Entry 5EPW (X-ray diffraction, 1.50 A resolution); this record covers chains A and B.

# Chain A (and B)
Protein: Nucleoprotein
Source organism: Human coronavirus NL63
Notes: fragment: ctd; chain B of this document is another copy of the same molecule, construct and numbering; everything in this record applies to it too
UniProt: Q6Q1R8 (NCAP_CVHNL); numbering as in UniProt (aligned over 221-340)
Sequence (130 residues; numbered 211 to 340; the number before each row is that of its first residue):
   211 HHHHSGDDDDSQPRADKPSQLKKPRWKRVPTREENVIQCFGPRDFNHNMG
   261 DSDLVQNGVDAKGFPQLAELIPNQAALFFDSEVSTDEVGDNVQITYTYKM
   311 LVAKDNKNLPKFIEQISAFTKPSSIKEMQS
Not modelled in the structure: 211-227, 332-340 (chain B: 211-227, 338-340)
Construct notes: expression tag (211-220)
From the paper describing this entry:
  - self-association interface (contacts with another copy of this molecule): F288, F289

# Interface between chain A and chain B
Contacting residue pairs (156):
  R235(A) - D290(B)  salt bridge
  W236(A) - E279(B)  hydrogen bond (side chain-backbone)
  W236(A) - L280(B)  hydrophobic
  W236(A) - P282(B)
  W236(A) - N283(B)  hydrogen bond (backbone-backbone)
  W236(A) - A286(B)
  W236(A) - Y308(B)
  W236(A) - M310(B)  hydrophobic
  W236(A) - L311(B)
  K237(A) - A278(B)  hydrogen bond (side chain-backbone)
  K237(A) - E279(B)  salt bridge
  K237(A) - I281(B)  hydrogen bond (side chain-backbone)
  K237(A) - N283(B)  hydrogen bond (backbone-side chain)
  R238(A) - N283(B)  hydrogen bond (backbone-side chain)
  R238(A) - A286(B)
  V239(A) - N283(B)
  P240(A) - F289(B)  hydrophobic
  V246(A) - F289(B)  hydrophobic
  F250(A) - A286(B)  hydrophobic
  F250(A) - F289(B)  hydrophobic
  F250(A) - D290(B)
  R253(A) - F289(B)  hydrogen bond (side chain-backbone)
  F255(A) - E292(B)
  N256(A) - S291(B)
  N256(A) - E292(B)  hydrogen bond
  H257(A) - D290(B)  salt bridge
  H257(A) - S291(B)
  N258(A) - S291(B)  hydrogen bond (backbone-backbone)
  N258(A) - E292(B)
  N258(A) - V293(B)  hydrogen bond (side chain-backbone)
  M259(A) - F288(B)
  M259(A) - F289(B)
  M259(A) - V293(B)  hydrophobic
  L264(A) - F288(B)  hydrophobic
  L264(A) - F289(B)
  V269(A) - A285(B)  hydrophobic
  F274(A) - F289(B)  hydrophobic
  A278(A) - K237(B)  hydrogen bond (backbone-side chain)
  A278(A) - Q284(B)
  E279(A) - W236(B)  hydrogen bond (backbone-side chain)
  E279(A) - K237(B)
  L280(A) - W236(B)  hydrophobic
  L280(A) - Y306(B)  hydrogen bond (backbone-side chain)
  I281(A) - K237(B)  hydrogen bond (backbone-side chain)
  I281(A) - Q284(B)
  I281(A) - L287(B)  hydrophobic
  I281(A) - F288(B)  hydrophobic
  I281(A) - Y306(B)
  P282(A) - W236(B)
  P282(A) - Q284(B)
  P282(A) - L287(B)  hydrophobic
  P282(A) - Y306(B)
  N283(A) - W236(B)  hydrogen bond (backbone-backbone)
  N283(A) - K237(B)  hydrogen bond (side chain-backbone)
  N283(A) - R238(B)  hydrogen bond (side chain-backbone)
  N283(A) - V239(B)
  N283(A) - Q284(B)
  Q284(A) - F274(B)
  Q284(A) - A278(B)
  Q284(A) - I281(B)  hydrogen bond (side chain-backbone)
  Q284(A) - P282(B)  hydrogen bond (side chain-backbone)
  Q284(A) - N283(B)
  A285(A) - P240(B)
  A285(A) - V269(B)  hydrophobic
  A286(A) - W236(B)
  A286(A) - F250(B)  hydrophobic
  L287(A) - I281(B)  hydrophobic
  L287(A) - P282(B)  hydrophobic
  L287(A) - L287(B)  hydrophobic
  F288(A) - M259(B)
  F288(A) - L277(B)  hydrophobic
  F288(A) - I281(B)  hydrophobic
  F288(A) - F322(B)  hydrophobic
  F289(A) - P240(B)  hydrophobic
  F289(A) - V246(B)  hydrophobic
  F289(A) - F250(B)  hydrophobic
  F289(A) - R253(B)  hydrogen bond (backbone-side chain)
  F289(A) - M259(B)
  F289(A) - L264(B)
  D290(A) - R235(B)  salt bridge
  D290(A) - F250(B)
  D290(A) - H257(B)  salt bridge
  S291(A) - N256(B)
  S291(A) - H257(B)
  S291(A) - N258(B)  hydrogen bond (backbone-backbone)
  E292(A) - F255(B)
  E292(A) - N256(B)  hydrogen bond (backbone-backbone)
  E292(A) - N258(B)
  V293(A) - N258(B)  hydrogen bond (backbone-side chain)
  V293(A) - M259(B)  hydrophobic
  V293(A) - F322(B)  hydrophobic
  V293(A) - I326(B)
  T295(A) - I326(B)
  E297(A) - K314(B)  salt bridge
  G299(A) - K314(B)  hydrogen bond (backbone-side chain)
  D300(A) - A313(B)
  D300(A) - K314(B)  hydrogen bond (backbone-backbone)
  N301(A) - V312(B)
  N301(A) - A313(B)
  N301(A) - K314(B)
  V302(A) - M310(B)
  V302(A) - L311(B)
  V302(A) - V312(B)  hydrogen bond (backbone-backbone)
  V302(A) - L319(B)  hydrophobic
  Q303(A) - K309(B)
  Q303(A) - M310(B)
  Q303(A) - L311(B)
  I304(A) - Y308(B)
  I304(A) - K309(B)
  I304(A) - M310(B)  hydrogen bond (backbone-backbone)
  I304(A) - V312(B)  hydrophobic
  I304(A) - F322(B)  hydrophobic
  T305(A) - T307(B)
  T305(A) - Y308(B)
  T305(A) - K309(B)
  Y306(A) - L280(B)  hydrogen bond (side chain-backbone)
  Y306(A) - I281(B)
  Y306(A) - P282(B)
  Y306(A) - Y306(B)
  Y306(A) - T307(B)
  Y306(A) - Y308(B)  hydrogen bond (backbone-backbone)
  Y306(A) - M310(B)  hydrophobic
  Y306(A) - F322(B)
  T307(A) - Y306(B)
  Y308(A) - W236(B)
  Y308(A) - I304(B)
  Y308(A) - T305(B)
  Y308(A) - Y306(B)  hydrogen bond (backbone-backbone)
  K309(A) - Q303(B)
  K309(A) - I304(B)
  K309(A) - T305(B)
  M310(A) - W236(B)  hydrophobic
  M310(A) - V302(B)
  M310(A) - Q303(B)
  M310(A) - I304(B)  hydrogen bond (backbone-backbone)
  M310(A) - Y306(B)  hydrophobic
  L311(A) - W236(B)
  L311(A) - N301(B)
  L311(A) - V302(B)
  L311(A) - Q303(B)
  V312(A) - N301(B)
  V312(A) - V302(B)  hydrogen bond (backbone-backbone)
  V312(A) - I304(B)  hydrophobic
  A313(A) - N301(B)
  K314(A) - E297(B)  salt bridge
  K314(A) - G299(B)  hydrogen bond (side chain-backbone)
  K314(A) - D300(B)  hydrogen bond (backbone-backbone)
  K314(A) - N301(B)
  K314(A) - V302(B)
  L319(A) - V302(B)  hydrophobic
  F322(A) - F288(B)  hydrophobic
  F322(A) - V293(B)  hydrophobic
  F322(A) - I304(B)  hydrophobic
  F322(A) - Y306(B)
  I326(A) - V293(B)
  I326(A) - T295(B)
Other interface residues (no listed pair), chain A (59 interface residues in all): G268, L277, V298, N316, Q325
Other interface residues (no listed pair), chain B (58 interface residues in all): G268, N316, Q325

# Overview
The interface between chain A and chain B involves 59 residues on one side and 58 on the other; the contacts
include 34 hydrogen bonds and 7 salt bridges. Polar pairs include R235(A)-D290(B), K237(A)-E279(B) and
H257(A)-D290(B). From the paper: a self-association interface involving F288(A) and F289(A).
Both chains are Nucleoprotein (Human coronavirus NL63). Entry 5EPW (C-Terminal Domain Of Human Coronavirus
Nl63 Nucleocapsid Protein) was determined by X-ray diffraction, deposited together with 5N4K.
